PDB entry 7GX7 | X-ray diffraction, 1.70 A resolution | chains A and D

== Chain A ==
Name: B-cell lymphoma 6 protein
Source organism: Homo sapiens
Reference sequence: P41182 (BCL6_HUMAN); residues 5-129 here = UniProt positions 5-129
Sequence (128 residues; each row starts with the number of its first residue):
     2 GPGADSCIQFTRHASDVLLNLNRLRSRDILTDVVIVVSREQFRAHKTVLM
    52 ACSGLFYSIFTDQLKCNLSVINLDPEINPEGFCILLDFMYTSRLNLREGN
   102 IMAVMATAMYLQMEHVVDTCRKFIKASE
Unresolved in the structure: 2-5
Construct notes: expression tag (2-4)
Swiss-Prot annotation at these positions:
  - mutagenesis: Asn21 (N21K: Abolishes interaction with NCOR2 and HDAC2, no effect on interaction with CTBP1 and transcriptional autoinhibition; when associated with A-116 and 376-Q--Q-379), Ser59 (S59A: Abolished ubiquitination by the SCF(FBXL17) complex), His116 (H116A: Abolishes interaction with NCOR2 and HDAC2, no effect on interaction with CTBP1 and transcriptional autoinhibition; when associated with K-21 and 376-Q--Q-379)
Residues lining bound ligands: A1AB9 (4-chloro-6-[(2-oxo-2,3-dihydro-1H-indol-5-yl)amino]pyrimidine-5-carbonitrile): Asn21, Arg24, Leu25, Arg28, Met51, Ala52, Cys53, Ser54, Gly55, Tyr58, Gln113, Met114, Glu115

== Chain D ==
Name: WVIP tetrapeptide
Sequence (6 residues; row label = number of the first residue in the row; numbering starts at 0):
     0 XWVIPA
Modified / non-standard residues: ACE (acetyl group) at position 0

== Chain A / chain D interface ==
Pairs across the interface (11):
  Cys8(A) - Pro4(D)
  Ile9(A) - Trp1(D)  hydrophobic
  Ile9(A) - Val2(D)
  Gln10(A) - ACE_0(D)
  Gln10(A) - Trp1(D)
  Gln10(A) - Val2(D)  hydrogen bond (backbone-backbone)
  Gln10(A) - Pro4(D)
  Phe11(A) - ACE_0(D)
  Phe11(A) - Trp1(D)
  Thr12(A) - ACE_0(D)  hydrogen bond (backbone-backbone)
  Thr12(A) - Val2(D)
Interface residues without a listed pair, chain D (5 interface residues in all): Ile3

== Overview ==
Chain A and chain D each contribute 5 residues to their interface, with 2 hydrogen bonds. Backbone hydrogen
bonds pair Gln10(A)-Val2(D) and Thr12(A)-ACE_0(D). Chain A binds compound A1AB9. UniProt lists 3 mutagenesis
sites on chain A.
Chain A is B-cell lymphoma 6 protein (Homo sapiens) and chain D is WVIP tetrapeptide; the structure, Crystal
Structure of B-cell lymphoma 6 protein BTB domain in complex with ligand 7 at 18.85 ..., was determined by
X-ray diffraction (same publication as 7GUD, 7GUE, 7GUF, 7GUG, 7GUH, 7GUI and 126 further entries).
